PDB entry 8RCF | electron microscopy, 3.40 A resolution | chains E and J of the 10 polymer chains in the assembly

[Chain E]
Molecule: DNA repair protein RAD51 homolog 1
From: Homo sapiens
Reference sequence: Q06609 (RAD51_HUMAN); residues 1-339 here = UniProt positions 1-339
Sequence (339 residues; numbered 1 to 339; the number before each row is that of its first residue):
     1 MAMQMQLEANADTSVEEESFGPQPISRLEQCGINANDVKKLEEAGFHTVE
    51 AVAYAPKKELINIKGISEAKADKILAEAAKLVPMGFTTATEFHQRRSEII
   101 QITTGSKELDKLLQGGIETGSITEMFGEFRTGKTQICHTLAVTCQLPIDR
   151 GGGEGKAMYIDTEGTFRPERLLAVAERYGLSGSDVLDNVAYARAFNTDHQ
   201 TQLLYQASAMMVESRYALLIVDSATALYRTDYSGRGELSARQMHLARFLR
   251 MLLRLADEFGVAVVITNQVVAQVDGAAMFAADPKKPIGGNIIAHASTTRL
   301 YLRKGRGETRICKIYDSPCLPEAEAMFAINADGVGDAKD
Unresolved in the structure: 1-20, 275-282
Ion coordination: Ca2+ site 1: Thr-134 (together with ATP); Ca2+ site 2: Ala-293, His-294, Ser-296, Asp-316 (together with ATP)
Ligand contacts:
  - ATP (adenosine-5'-triphosphate), molecule 1: Glu-128, Phe-129, Arg-130, Thr-131, Gly-132, Lys-133, Thr-134, Gln-135, Glu-163, Arg-170, Arg-310, Ile-329, Asn-330, Ala-331
  - ATP, molecule 2: Ala-293, His-294, Ser-296, Tyr-315, Asp-316, Ser-317, Pro-318, Cys-319, Leu-320, Pro-321, Glu-322

[Chain J]
Molecule: 23-nt DNA strand
Sequence (23 nucleotides; each row starts with the number of its first residue):
     1 CACCACCACCACCACCACCACCA

[How chain E and chain J interact]
Pairs across the interface (6; chain E residue first):
  Arg-235(E) / DA14(J)  hydrogen bond to the base
  Arg-235(E) / DC15(J)  hydrogen bond to the sugar
  Gly-236(E) / DC16(J)  phosphate contact
  Val-273(E) / DA11(J)  base contact
  Val-273(E) / DC12(J)  base contact
  Asp-274(E) / DA11(J)  hydrogen bond to the base
Also at the interface, not in a pair above, chain E (5 interface residues in all): Ser-239

[Summary]
The chain E/chain J interface involves 5 residues from each chain; the contacts include 3 hydrogen bonds.
Among the polar pairs are Arg-235(E)/DA14(J), Asp-274(E)/DA11(J) and Arg-235(E)/DC15(J). Chain E binds ATP.
Ala-293(E), His-294(E), Ser-296(E) and Asp-316(E) form the Ca2+ site 2.
Chain E is DNA repair protein RAD51 homolog 1 (Homo sapiens) and chain J is a 23-nt DNA strand; the structure,
RAD51 nucleoprotein filament on double-stranded abasic DNA, was determined by electron microscopy, deposited
together with 8RCD.
